Entry 8RWV (electron microscopy, 6.68 A resolution (low resolution: residue-level contacts below are approximate; hydrogen-bond / salt-bridge calls are withheld)); this record covers chains D and E of the 14 polymer chains in the assembly.

[Chain D]
Molecule: Origin recognition complex subunit 4
Organism: Homo sapiens
Reference sequence: O43929 (ORC4_HUMAN); residue numbers follow UniProt; this construct covers 1-436
Sequence (436 residues; numbered 1 to 436; the number before each row is that of its first residue):
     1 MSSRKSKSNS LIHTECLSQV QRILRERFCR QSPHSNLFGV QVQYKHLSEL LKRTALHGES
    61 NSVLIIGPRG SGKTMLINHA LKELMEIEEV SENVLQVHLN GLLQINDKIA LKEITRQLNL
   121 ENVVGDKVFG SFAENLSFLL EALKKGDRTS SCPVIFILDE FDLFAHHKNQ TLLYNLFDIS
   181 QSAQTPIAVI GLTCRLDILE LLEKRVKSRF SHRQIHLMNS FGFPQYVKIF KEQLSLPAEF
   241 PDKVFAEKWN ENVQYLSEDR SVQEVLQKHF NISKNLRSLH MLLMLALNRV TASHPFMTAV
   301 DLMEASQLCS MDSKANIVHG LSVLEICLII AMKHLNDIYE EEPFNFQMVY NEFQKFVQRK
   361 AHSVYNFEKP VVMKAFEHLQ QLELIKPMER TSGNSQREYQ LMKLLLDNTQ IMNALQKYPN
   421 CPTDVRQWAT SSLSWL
Disordered / not traced: 138-145
Curated features (UniProtKB/Swiss-Prot):
  - binding site (ATP): Gly-67 to Thr-74
  - modified residue: Lys-7 (N6-methyllysine)
  - natural variant: Tyr-174 (Y174C: In MGORS2)
  - mutagenesis: Lys-73 (K73A/E: Impairs ORC complex formation), Asp-159 to Glu-160 (Impairs ORC complex formation)

[Chain E]
Molecule: Origin recognition complex subunit 5
Organism: Homo sapiens
Reference sequence: O43913 (ORC5_HUMAN); numbering as in UniProt (aligned over 1-435)
Sequence (435 residues; row label = number of the first residue in the row):
     1 MPHLENVVLC RESQVSILQS LFGERHHFSF PSIFIYGHTA SGKTYVTQTL LKTLELPHVF
    61 VNCVECFTLR LLLEQILNKL NHLSSSEDGC STEITCETFN DFVRLFKQVT TAENLKDQTV
   121 YIVLDKAEYL RDMEANLLPG FLRLQELADR NVTVLFLSEI VWEKFRPNTG CFEPFVLYFP
   181 DYSIGNLQKI LSHDHPPEYS ADFYAAYINI LLGVFYTVCR DLKELRHLAV LNFPKYCEPV
   241 VKGEASERDT RKLWRNIEPH LKKAMQTVYL REISSSQWEK LQKDDTDPGQ LKGLSAHTHV
   301 ELPYYSKFIL IAAYLASYNP ARTDKRFFLK HHGKIKKTNF LKKHEKTSNH LLGPKPFPLD
   361 RLLAILYSIV DSRVAPTANI FSQITSLVTL QLLTLVGHDD QLDGPKYKCT VSLDFIRAIA
   421 RTVNFDIIKY LYDFL
Disordered / not traced: 340-343
Curated features (UniProtKB/Swiss-Prot):
  - binding site (ATP): Gly-37 to Thr-44

[Interface between chain D and chain E]
Contacting residue pairs (76; chain D residue first):
  Ser-18(D) / His-27(E)
  Gln-21(D) / His-27(E)
  Arg-25(D) / Ser-20(E)
  Arg-25(D) / Leu-21(E)
  Arg-25(D) / Phe-28(E)
  Glu-26(D) / Phe-28(E)
  Glu-26(D) / Gln-145(E)
  Cys-29(D) / Gln-145(E)
  Cys-29(D) / Glu-146(E)
  Arg-30(D) / Glu-146(E)
  Gln-31(D) / Glu-146(E)
  Arg-69(D) / Thr-169(E)
  Arg-69(D) / Gly-170(E)
  Arg-69(D) / Cys-171(E)
  Gly-70(D) / Arg-143(E)
  Asn-100(D) / Leu-147(E)
  Leu-102(D) / Pro-139(E)
  Leu-103(D) / Phe-99(E)
  Leu-103(D) / Asn-100(E)
  Leu-103(D) / Val-103(E)
  Leu-103(D) / Leu-147(E)
  Gln-104(D) / Asn-100(E)
  Ile-105(D) / Glu-134(E)
  Ile-105(D) / Asn-136(E)
  Ile-109(D) / Thr-98(E)
  Arg-116(D) / Arg-104(E)
  Asp-162(D) / Thr-169(E)
  Leu-163(D) / Asn-136(E)
  Arg-277(D) / Arg-143(E)
  Arg-277(D) / Phe-172(E)
  Met-281(D) / Glu-173(E)
  Met-284(D) / Phe-30(E)
  Leu-285(D) / Phe-175(E)
  Asn-288(D) / Ser-20(E)
  Asn-288(D) / Leu-21(E)
  Leu-308(D) / Phe-175(E)
  Ser-313(D) / Tyr-36(E)
  Ser-313(D) / Glu-163(E)
  Lys-314(D) / Glu-163(E)
  Asn-316(D) / Tyr-178(E)
  Asn-316(D) / Asp-181(E)
  Ile-317(D) / His-38(E)
  His-319(D) / Asp-181(E)
  Gly-320(D) / Asp-181(E)
  Gly-320(D) / Arg-220(E)
  Leu-321(D) / Arg-220(E)
  Ser-322(D) / Tyr-216(E)
  Ser-322(D) / Thr-217(E)
  Ser-322(D) / Cys-219(E)
  Ser-322(D) / Arg-220(E)
  Val-323(D) / Thr-217(E)
  Leu-324(D) / Thr-217(E)
  Leu-324(D) / Val-218(E)
  Asn-345(D) / Leu-351(E)
  Asn-345(D) / Leu-352(E)
  Gln-347(D) / Leu-351(E)
  Val-364(D) / Lys-262(E)
  Phe-367(D) / Val-218(E)
  Glu-368(D) / Gln-266(E)
  Val-371(D) / Gln-266(E)
  Val-371(D) / Val-268(E)
  Lys-374(D) / Leu-270(E)
  Gln-381(D) / Glu-159(E)
  Leu-382(D) / Glu-159(E)
  Glu-383(D) / Ile-160(E)
  Asn-394(D) / Thr-394(E)
  Asn-394(D) / Leu-395(E)
  Asn-394(D) / Gly-397(E)
  Gln-396(D) / Thr-394(E)
  Gln-396(D) / Thr-410(E)
  Glu-398(D) / Leu-351(E)
  Glu-398(D) / Leu-352(E)
  Glu-398(D) / Gly-353(E)
  Glu-398(D) / Pro-354(E)
  Tyr-399(D) / Leu-352(E)
  Asn-420(D) / Ile-184(E)
Also at the interface, not in a pair above, chain D (54 interface residues in all): Arg-22, Glu-113, Met-348, Asn-351, Tyr-365
Also at the interface, not in a pair above, chain E (53 interface residues in all): His-26, Ser-29, Asp-149, Val-161, Pro-174

[Summary]
Chain D and chain E form an interface of 54 and 53 residues respectively. Curated annotation (UniProt) lists 8
ATP-binding residues and 3 mutagenesis sites on chain D; 8 ATP-binding residues on chain E.
Chain D is Origin recognition complex subunit 4 and chain E is Origin recognition complex subunit 5, both from
Homo sapiens; the structure, Human OCCM DNA licensing intermediate, was determined by electron microscopy.
